1NMB - chains N and H of the 3 polymer chains in the assembly; structure by X-ray diffraction, 2.20 A resolution.

# Chain N
Protein: N9 neuraminidase
From: Influenza A virus
Notes: EC 3.2.1.18; engineered mutation(s): WILD TYPE
UniProt: P05803 (NRAM_IAWHM); the construct lacks a stretch of the UniProt sequence and is renumbered around it, so the offset changes along the chain: 0-169 = UniProt 1-170; 170-333 = UniProt 172-335; 335-392 = UniProt 336-393; 394-412 = UniProt 394-412; 1 more segments
Amino-acid sequence (470 residues; numbered 0 to 468 plus 3 insertion-coded residues; 2 numbers in that range are skipped by the numbering (no residue carries them; nothing is unmodelled there); the number before each row is that of its first residue; a row labelled like 412A-412B holds insertion residues (412A, then the next letters in order); numbering starts at 0):
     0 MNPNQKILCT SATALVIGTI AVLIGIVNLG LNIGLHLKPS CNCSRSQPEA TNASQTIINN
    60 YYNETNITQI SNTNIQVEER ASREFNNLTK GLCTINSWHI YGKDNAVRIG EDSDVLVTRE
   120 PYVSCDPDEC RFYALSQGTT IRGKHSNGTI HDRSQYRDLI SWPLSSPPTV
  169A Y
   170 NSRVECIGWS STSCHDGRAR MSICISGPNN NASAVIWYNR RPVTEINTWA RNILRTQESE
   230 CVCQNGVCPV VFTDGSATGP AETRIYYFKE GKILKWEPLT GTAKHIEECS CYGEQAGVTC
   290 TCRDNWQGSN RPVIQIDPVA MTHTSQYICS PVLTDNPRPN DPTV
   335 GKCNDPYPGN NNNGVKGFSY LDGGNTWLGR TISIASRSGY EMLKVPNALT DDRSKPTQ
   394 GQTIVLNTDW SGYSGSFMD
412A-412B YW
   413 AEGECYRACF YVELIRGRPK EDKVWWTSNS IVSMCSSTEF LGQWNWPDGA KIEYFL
Unresolved in the structure: 0-81
Disulfide bonds: Cys92-Cys417, Cys124-Cys129, Cys175-Cys193, Cys183-Cys230, Cys232-Cys237, Cys278-Cys291, Cys280-Cys289, Cys318-Cys337, Cys421-Cys447
Glycans and other covalent adducts: N-acetylglucosamine (NAG) linked to Asn86, Asn146; glycan linked to Asn200
Metal / ion sites: Ca2+: Asp293, Gly297, Asp324, Asn347
Swiss-Prot annotation at these positions:
  - region: Ser10 to Ile32 (Involved in apical transport and lipid raft association)
  - active site: Asp151 (Proton donor/acceptor), Tyr406 (Nucleophile)
  - binding site (substrate): Arg118, Arg152, Glu276, Glu277, Arg292, Arg371
  - binding site (Ca(2+)): Asp293, Gly297, Asp324, Asn347
  - glycosylation (N-linked (GlcNAc...) asparagine): Asn41, Asn51, Asn62, Asn65, Asn86, Asn146, Asn200 (high mannose)

# Chain H
Protein: Fab NC10
From: Mus musculus
Notes: antibody fragment or engineered binder
Amino-acid sequence (122 residues; numbered 1 to 113 plus 9 insertion-coded residues; the number before each row is that of its first residue; a row labelled like 82A-82C holds insertion residues (82A, then the next letters in order)):
     1 QVQLQQPGAE LVKPGASVRM SCKASGYTFT NYNMYWVKQS PGQGLEWIGI FY
   52A P
    53 GNGDTSYNQK FKDKATLTAD KSSNTAYMQL
82A-82C SSL
    83 TSEDSAVYYC ARSGGSYR
100A-100E YDGGF
   101 DYWGQGTTLT VSS
Disulfide bonds: Cys22-Cys92
Differences from the reference sequence: conflict Pro7 (Ser29 in 501094), Leu109 (Val140 in 501094)

# Chain N / chain H interface
Pairs across the interface - 18 pairs, chain N then chain H:
  Asn329(N) with Tyr100A(H), hydrogen bond (side chain-backbone); Asp100B(H)
  Ile366(N) with Tyr99(H), hydrophobic
  Ser367(N) with Tyr100A(H)
  Ile368(N) with Tyr100A(H), hydrophobic
  Ala369(N) with Tyr100A(H)
  Ser370(N) with Asp56(H), hydrogen bond
  Ser372(N) with Asp56(H)
  Asn400(N) with Tyr52(H), hydrogen bond; Asn54(H); Tyr99(H)
  Thr401(N) with Tyr52(H); Gly53(H); Asn54(H), hydrogen bond (backbone-side chain)
  Trp403(N) with Asn54(H); Asp56(H)
  Lys432(N) with Asp56(H), salt bridge; Thr57(H)
Also at the interface, not in a pair above, chain H (9 interface residues in all): Ser58

# In short
11 residues of chain N and 9 residues of chain H are in contact; the contacts include 4 hydrogen bonds and 1
salt bridge. Polar pairs include Lys432(N)-Asp56(H), Asn329(N)-Tyr100A(H) and Ser370(N)-Asp56(H).
N-acetylglucosamine is covalently linked to Asn86(N), Asn146(N) and Asn200(N).
Here chain N is N9 neuraminidase (Influenza A virus) and chain H is Fab NC10 (Mus musculus). Entry 1NMB (The
structure of a complex between the NC10 antibody and influenza virus neuraminidase and comparison with ...)
was determined by X-ray diffraction.
